9MRL - chains C and D of the 8 polymer chains in the assembly; structure by electron microscopy, 4.17 A resolution (low resolution: residue-level contacts below are approximate; hydrogen-bond / salt-bridge calls are withheld).

# Chain C (and D)
Molecule: Isoform Flip of Glutamate receptor 2
Source organism: Rattus norvegicus
Notes: chain D of this document is another copy of the same molecule, construct and numbering; everything in this record applies to it too
UniProt: P19491 (GRIA2_RAT), isoform P19491-2; residues 391-820 here correspond to UniProt positions 412-841 (UniProt number = residue number + 21)
Chain sequence (415 residues; each row starts with the number of its first residue; note: 15 numbers in that range are skipped by the numbering (no residue carries them; nothing is unmodelled there)):
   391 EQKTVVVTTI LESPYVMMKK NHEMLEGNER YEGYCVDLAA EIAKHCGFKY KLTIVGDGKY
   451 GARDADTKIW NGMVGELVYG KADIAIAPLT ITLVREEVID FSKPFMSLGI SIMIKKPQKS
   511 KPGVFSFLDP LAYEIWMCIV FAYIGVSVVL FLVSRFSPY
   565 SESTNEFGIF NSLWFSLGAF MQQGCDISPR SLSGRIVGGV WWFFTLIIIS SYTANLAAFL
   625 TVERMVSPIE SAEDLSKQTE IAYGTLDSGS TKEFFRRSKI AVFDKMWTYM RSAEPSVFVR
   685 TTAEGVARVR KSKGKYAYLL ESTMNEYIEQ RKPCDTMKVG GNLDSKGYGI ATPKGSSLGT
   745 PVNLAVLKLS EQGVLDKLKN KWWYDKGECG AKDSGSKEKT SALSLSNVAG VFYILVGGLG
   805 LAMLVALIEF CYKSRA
Differences from the reference sequence: conflict Gln392 (Asn413 in P19491)
Cystine bridges: Cys718-Cys773
Ligand contacts: glutamic acid (GLU): Tyr450, Pro478, Leu479, Thr480, Arg485, Leu650, Gly653, Ser654, Thr655, Leu704, Glu705

# How chain C and chain D interact
Residue-residue contacts (53; chain C residue first):
  Asp519(C) - Ala786(D)
  Pro520(C) - Ala786(D)
  Pro520(C) - Leu787(D)
  Leu521(C) - Leu787(D)
  Ala522(C) - Ala786(D)
  Ile525(C) - Leu787(D)
  Ile525(C) - Ser788(D)
  Ile525(C) - Leu789(D)
  Cys528(C) - Phe796(D)
  Val536(C) - Leu803(D)
  Phe546(C) - Phe814(D)
  Ser547(C) - Phe814(D)
  Pro548(C) - Lys817(D)
  Tyr549(C) - Phe814(D)
  Tyr549(C) - Lys817(D)
  Tyr549(C) - Ser818(D)
  Ala583(C) - Gln587(D)
  Gly588(C) - Gln587(D)
  Gly588(C) - Gly588(D)
  Ile591(C) - Asp590(D)
  Ser592(C) - Trp578(D)
  Ser592(C) - Asp590(D)
  Leu596(C) - Phe574(D)
  Leu596(C) - Val809(D)
  Ser597(C) - Ala806(D)
  Ser597(C) - Val809(D)
  Ser597(C) - Ala810(D)
  Arg599(C) - Phe574(D)
  Arg599(C) - Asn575(D)
  Arg599(C) - Trp578(D)
  Val601(C) - Leu803(D)
  Val601(C) - Ala806(D)
  Val604(C) - Leu799(D)
  Trp605(C) - Leu799(D)
  Trp606(C) - Trp578(D)
  Trp606(C) - Gly582(D)
  Trp606(C) - Met585(D)
  Trp606(C) - Gln587(D)
  Phe607(C) - Met585(D)
  Phe608(C) - Val795(D)
  Phe608(C) - Leu799(D)
  Leu610(C) - Met585(D)
  Leu610(C) - Ile613(D)
  Ile611(C) - Val795(D)
  Ser614(C) - Thr617(D)
  Ala618(C) - Thr617(D)
  Ala618(C) - Leu620(D)
  Ala618(C) - Ala621(D)
  Asn619(C) - Leu624(D)
  Ala622(C) - Thr625(D)
  Phe623(C) - Lys783(D)
  Val626(C) - Thr784(D)
  Lys641(C) - Asp777(D)
Other interface residues (no listed pair), chain C (48 interface residues in all): Glu524, Ile529, Ala532, Val539, Val543, Gln586, Cys589, Asp590, Pro593, Arg594, Ile600, Gly602, Gly603, Ser615, Val630
Other interface residues (no listed pair), chain D (41 interface residues in all): Phe517, Leu581, Gln586, Tyr616, Ser780, Ser785, Val792, Gly802, Met807, Glu813

# Overview
The interface between chain C and chain D involves 48 residues on one side and 41 on the other. Bound to chain
C: glutamic acid.
Both chains are Isoform Flip of Glutamate receptor 2 (Rattus norvegicus). Entry 9MRL (Desensitized state 1 of
the GluA2-gamma2 complex prepared at 37 degrees C) was determined by electron microscopy (same publication as
9DHP, 9DHQ, 9DHR, 9DHS, 9DHT, 9MRK, 9MRM and 9MRN).
